3J0F - chains G and K of the 12 polymer chains in the assembly; structure by electron microscopy, 7.00 A resolution (low resolution: residue-level contacts below are approximate; hydrogen-bond / salt-bridge calls are withheld).

[Chain G]
Molecule: E1 envelope glycoprotein
Organism: Sindbis virus
UniProtKB: P03316 (POLS_SINDV); residues 1-439 here correspond to UniProt positions 807-1245 (UniProt number = residue number + 806)
Sequence (439 residues; numbered 1 to 439; the number before each row is that of its first residue):
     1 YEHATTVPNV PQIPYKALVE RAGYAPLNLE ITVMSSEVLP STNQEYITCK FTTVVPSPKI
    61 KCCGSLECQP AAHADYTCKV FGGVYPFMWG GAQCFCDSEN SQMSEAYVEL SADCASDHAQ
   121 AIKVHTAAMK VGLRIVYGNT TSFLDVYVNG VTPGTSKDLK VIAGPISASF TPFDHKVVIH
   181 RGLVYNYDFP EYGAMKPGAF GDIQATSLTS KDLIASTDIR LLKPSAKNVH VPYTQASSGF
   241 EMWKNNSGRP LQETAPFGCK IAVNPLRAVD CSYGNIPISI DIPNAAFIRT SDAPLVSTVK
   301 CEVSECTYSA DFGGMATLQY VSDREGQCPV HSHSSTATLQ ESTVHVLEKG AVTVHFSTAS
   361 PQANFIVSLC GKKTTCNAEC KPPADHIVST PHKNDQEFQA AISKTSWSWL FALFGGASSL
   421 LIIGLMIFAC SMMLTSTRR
UniProt features mapped onto this chain:
  - region: V84 to S101 (E1 fusion peptide loop)
  - glycosylation (N-linked (GlcNAc...) asparagine): N139, N245
What the authors report for this chain:
  - post-translational modification sites: N139, N245

[Chain K]
Molecule: E2 envelope glycoprotein
Organism: Sindbis virus
UniProtKB: P03316 (POLS_SINDV); residues 1-423 here correspond to UniProt positions 329-751 (UniProt number = residue number + 328)
Sequence (423 residues; row label = number of the first residue in the row):
     1 SVIDDFTLTS PYLGTCSYCH HTVPCFSPVK IEQVWDEADD NTIRIQTSAQ FGYDQSGAAS
    61 ANKYRYMSLK QDHTVKEGTM DDIKISTSGP CRRLSYKGYF LLAKCPPGDS VTVSIVSSNS
   121 ATSCTLARKI KPKFVGREKY DLPPVHGKKI PCTVYDRLKE TTAGYITMHR PRPHAYTSYL
   181 EESSGKVYAK PPSGKNITYE CKCGDYKTGT VSTRTEITGC TAIKQCVAYK SDQTKWVFNS
   241 PDLIRHDDHT AQGKLHLPFK LIPSTCMVPV AHAPNVIHGF KHISLQLDTD HLTLLTTRRL
   301 GANPEPTTEW IVGKTVRNFT VDRDGLEYIW GNHEPVRVYA QESAPGDPHG WPHEIVQHYY
   361 HRHPVYTILA VASATVAMMI GVTVAVLCAC KARRECLTPY ALAPNAVIPT SLALLCCVRS
   421 ANA
Not modelled in the structure: 1-5
UniProt features mapped onto this chain:
  - region: K391 to E395 (Interaction with the capsid protein)
  - site: A423 (Cleavage)
  - lipidation (S-palmitoyl cysteine): C396, C416, C417
  - glycosylation (N-linked (GlcNAc...) asparagine): N196, N318
What the authors report for this chain:
  - post-translational modification sites: N196
  - mutagenesis - R393DEL, E395K, E395DEL: decreased growth

[Interface between chain G and chain K]
Contacting residue pairs (9):
  P56(G) with P241(K)
  S57(G) with P241(K)
  D385(G) with S343(K); A344(K)
  H386(G) with Q341(K); E342(K)
  I387(G) with Q341(K)
  V388(G) with Y339(K); A340(K)
Interface residues without a listed pair, chain G (9 interface residues in all): V55, G415, S418
Interface residues without a listed pair, chain K (10 interface residues in all): I244, T375, M379

[In short]
The interface between chain G and chain K involves 9 residues on one side and 10 on the other. From the paper:
R393DEL, E395K and E395DEL of chain K reduce growth; modification sites N139(G), N245(G) and N196(K).
Chain G is E1 envelope glycoprotein and chain K is E2 envelope glycoprotein, both from Sindbis virus; the
structure, Sindbis virion, was determined by electron microscopy.
